9GUW - chains A and U of the 30 polymer chains in the assembly; structure by electron microscopy, 3.10 A resolution.

== Chain A ==
Molecule: 16S ribosomal RNA
Source organism: Escherichia coli K-12
Sequence (1541 nucleotides; each row starts with the number of its first residue):
     1 AAAUUGAAGAGUUUGAUCAUGGCUCAGAUUGAACGCUGGCGGCAGGCCUA
    51 ACACAUGCAAGUCGAACGGUAACAGGAAGAAGCUUGCUUCUUUGCUGACG
   101 AGUGGCGGACGGGUGAGUAAUGUCUGGGAAACUGCCUGAUGGAGGGGGAU
   151 AACUACUGGAAACGGUAGCUAAUACCGCAUAACGUCGCAAGACCAAAGAG
   201 GGGUACCUUCGGGCCUCUUGCCAUCGGAUGUGCCCAGAUGGGAUUAGCUA
   251 GUAGGUGGGGUAACGGCUCACCUAGGCGACGAUCCCUAGCUGGUCUGAGA
   301 GGAUGACCAGCCACACUGGAACUGAGACACGGUCCAGACUCCUACGGGAG
   351 GCAGCAGUGGGGAAUAUUGCACAAUGGGCGCAAGCCUGAUGCAGCCAUGC
   401 CGCGUGUAUGAAGAAGGCCUUCGGGUUGUAAAGUACUUUCAGCGGGGAGG
   451 AAGGGAGUAAAGUUAAUACCUUUGCUCAUUGACGUUACCCGCAGAAGAAG
   501 CACCGGCUAACUCCGUGCCAGCAGCCXCGGUAAUACGGAGGGUGCAAGCG
   551 UUAAUCGGAAUUACUGGGCGUAAAGCGCACGCAGGCGGUUUGUUAAGUCA
   601 GAUGUGAAAUCCCCGGGCUCAACCUGGGAACUGCAUCUGAUACUGGCAAG
   651 CUUGAGUCUCGUAGAGGGGGGUAGAAUUCCAGGUGUAGCGGUGAAAUGCG
   701 UAGAGAUCUGGAGGAAUACCGGUGGCGAAGGCGGCCCCCUGGACGAAGAC
   751 UGACGCUCAGGUGCGAAAGCGUGGGGAGCAAACAGGAUUAGAUACCCUGG
   801 UAGUCCACGCCGUAAACGAUGUCGACUUGGAGGUUGUGCCCUUGAGGCGU
   851 GGCUUCCGGAGCUAACGCGUUAAGUCGACCGCCUGGGGAGUACGGCCGCA
   901 AGGUUAAAACUCAAAUGAAUUGACGGGGGCCCGCACAAGCGGUGGAGCAU
   951 GUGGUUUAAUUCGAUGXAACGCGAAGAACCUUACCUGGUCUUGACAUCCA
  1001 CGGAAGUUUUCAGAGAUGAGAAUGUGCCUUCGGGAACCGUGAGACAGGUG
  1051 CUGCAUGGCUGUCGUCAGCUCGUGUUGUGAAAUGUUGGGUUAAGUCCCGC
  1101 AACGAGCGCAACCCUUAUCCUUUGUUGCCAGCGGUCCGGCCGGGAACUCA
  1151 AAGGAGACUGCCAGUGAUAAACUGGAGGAAGGUGGGGAUGACGUCAAGUC
  1201 AUCAUGGCCCUUACGACCAGGGCUACACACGUGCUACAAUGGCGCAUACA
  1251 AAGAGAAGCGACCUCGCGAGAGCAAGCGGACCUCAUAAAGUGCGUCGUAG
  1301 UCCGGAUUGGAGUCUGCAACUCGACUCCAUGAAGUCGGAAUCGCUAGUAA
  1351 UCGUGGAUCAGAAUGCCACGGUGAAUACGUUCCCGGGCCUUGUACACACC
  1401 GCCCGUXACACCAUGGGAGUGGGUUGCAAAAGAAGUAGGUAGCUUAACCU
  1451 UCGGGAGGGCGCUUACCACUUUGUGAUUCAUGACUGGGGUGAAGUCGUAA
  1501 CAAGGUAACCGUAGGGGAACCUGCGGUUGGAUCACCUCCUU
Not modelled in the structure: 1401-1407, 1495-1501, 1541
Modified residues: PSU (pseudouridine-5'-monophosphate) at position 516, G7M (N7-methyl-guanosine-5'-monophosphate) at position 527, 2MG (2N-methylguanosine-5'-monophosphate) at position 966, 5MC (5-methylcytidine-5'-monophosphate) at position 967, 2MG (2N-methylguanosine-5'-monophosphate) at position 1207, 4OC (4n,o2'-methylcytidine-5'-monophosphate) at position 1402, 5MC (5-methylcytidine-5'-monophosphate) at position 1407, UR3 (3-methyluridine-5'-monophoshate) at position 1498, 2MG (2N-methylguanosine-5'-monophosphate) at position 1516, MA6 (6N-dimethyladenosine-5'-monophoshate) at position 1518, MA6 (6N-dimethyladenosine-5'-monophoshate) at position 1519

== Chain U ==
Protein: 30S ribosomal protein S20
Source organism: Escherichia coli K-12
UniProtKB: P0A7U7 (RS20_ECOLI); residue numbers follow UniProt; this construct covers 1-87
Chain sequence (87 residues; row label = number of the first residue in the row):
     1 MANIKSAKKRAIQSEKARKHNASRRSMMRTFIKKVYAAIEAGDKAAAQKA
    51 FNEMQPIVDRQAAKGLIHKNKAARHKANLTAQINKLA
Not modelled in the structure: 1

== Interface between chain A and chain U ==
Contacting residue pairs (71; chain A residue first):
  A60(A) - Ile4(U)  sugar contact
  G61(A) - Ser6(U)  base contact
  G102(A) - Lys5(U)  salt bridge to the phosphate
  U103(A) - Lys9(U)  salt bridge to the phosphate
  G104(A) - Lys9(U)  salt bridge to the phosphate
  G104(A) - Gln13(U)  phosphate contact
  G104(A) - Lys16(U)  phosphate contact
  G105(A) - Gln13(U)  phosphate contact
  C106(A) - Arg10(U)  base contact
  G107(A) - Ser6(U)  base contact
  G107(A) - Arg10(U)  hydrogen bond to the base
  G108(A) - Arg10(U)  hydrogen bond to the base
  C132(A) - His68(U)  phosphate contact
  C132(A) - Asn70(U)  phosphate contact
  C175(A) - His20(U)  hydrogen bond to the phosphate
  C176(A) - His20(U)  salt bridge to the phosphate
  G177(A) - Arg60(U)  phosphate contact
  C178(A) - Arg60(U)  salt bridge to the phosphate
  G184(A) - Lys69(U)  sugar contact
  U185(A) - Ala73(U)  sugar contact
  U185(A) - Lys76(U)  hydrogen bond to the sugar
  C186(A) - Ala73(U)  sugar contact
  C186(A) - Lys76(U)  sugar contact
  C186(A) - Ala77(U)  phosphate contact
  C186(A) - Thr80(U)  hydrogen bond to the sugar
  A192(A) - Gln55(U)  hydrogen bond to the sugar
  C193(A) - Gln55(U)  sugar contact
  C193(A) - Pro56(U)  sugar contact
  C193(A) - Asp59(U)  hydrogen bond to the sugar
  C194(A) - Pro56(U)  sugar contact
  C194(A) - Asp59(U)  sugar contact
  C194(A) - Ala63(U)  sugar contact
  A195(A) - Arg60(U)  salt bridge to the phosphate
  A195(A) - Lys64(U)  phosphate contact
  A196(A) - Lys64(U)  salt bridge to the phosphate
  U224(A) - Lys69(U)  salt bridge to the phosphate
  G258(A) - Gln82(U)  hydrogen bond to the phosphate
  G259(A) - Tyr36(U)  hydrogen bond to the phosphate
  G259(A) - Gln82(U)  hydrogen bond to the phosphate
  G260(A) - His75(U)  phosphate contact
  U261(A) - Lys71(U)  salt bridge to the phosphate
  U261(A) - Arg74(U)  salt bridge to the phosphate
  A262(A) - His68(U)  sugar contact
  A262(A) - Asn70(U)  hydrogen bond to the sugar
  A262(A) - Arg74(U)  phosphate contact
  A263(A) - Arg74(U)  salt bridge to the phosphate
  C322(A) - Arg18(U)  sugar contact
  U323(A) - Ser14(U)  sugar contact
  U323(A) - Ala17(U)  phosphate contact
  U323(A) - Asn21(U)  hydrogen bond to the phosphate
  U323(A) - Arg25(U)  salt bridge to the phosphate
  G324(A) - Asn21(U)  hydrogen bond to the phosphate
  G331(A) - Asn3(U)  hydrogen bond to the sugar
  G331(A) - Ile4(U)  sugar contact
  G332(A) - Ala2(U)  phosphate contact
  G332(A) - Asn3(U)  hydrogen bond to the phosphate
  G332(A) - Ile4(U)  hydrogen bond to the phosphate
  G332(A) - Ala7(U)  phosphate contact
  U333(A) - Ala2(U)  hydrogen bond to the phosphate
  G351(A) - Asn3(U)  hydrogen bond to the phosphate
  A1437(A) - Arg25(U)  salt bridge to the phosphate
  A1437(A) - Arg29(U)  salt bridge to the phosphate
  G1438(A) - Arg29(U)  salt bridge to the phosphate
  G1438(A) - Lys33(U)  salt bridge to the phosphate
  G1439(A) - Lys33(U)  salt bridge to the phosphate
  G1457(A) - Met27(U)  sugar contact
  G1457(A) - Thr30(U)  phosphate contact
  G1458(A) - Ser23(U)  sugar contact
  G1458(A) - Ser26(U)  hydrogen bond to the phosphate
  G1458(A) - Thr30(U)  hydrogen bond to the phosphate
  G1459(A) - Ser26(U)  phosphate contact
Interface residues without a listed pair, chain A (49 interface residues in all): A101, A131, U133, G187, U1436, A1447, A1456
Interface residues without a listed pair, chain U (48 interface residues in all): Ala11, Ala22, Arg24, Phe31, Lys34, Gln61, Asn78, Lys85

== Overview ==
49 residues of chain A face 48 of chain U across their interface, with 20 hydrogen bonds and 17 salt bridges.
Polar contacts include G107(A)-Arg10(U), G108(A)-Arg10(U) and U185(A)-Lys76(U).
Here chain A is 16S ribosomal RNA and chain U is 30S ribosomal protein S20, both from Escherichia coli K-12.
Entry 9GUW (30S-TEC (TEC in expressome position) Inactive state 2) was determined by electron microscopy
together with 9GUP, 9GUQ, 9GUR, 9GUS, 9GUT, 9GUU, 9GUV and 9GUX from the same study.
